Entry 8U26 (electron microscopy, 2.50 A resolution); this record covers chains A and R of the 6 polymer chains in the assembly.

== Chain A ==
Protein: Guanine nucleotide-binding protein G(s) subunit alpha isoforms short
Source organism: Homo sapiens
UniProtKB: P63092 (GNAS2_HUMAN); numbering as in UniProt; present here: 204-253, 264-394
Chain sequence (248 residues; each row starts with the number of its first residue; note: 141 numbers in that range are skipped by the numbering (no residue carries them; nothing is unmodelled there)):
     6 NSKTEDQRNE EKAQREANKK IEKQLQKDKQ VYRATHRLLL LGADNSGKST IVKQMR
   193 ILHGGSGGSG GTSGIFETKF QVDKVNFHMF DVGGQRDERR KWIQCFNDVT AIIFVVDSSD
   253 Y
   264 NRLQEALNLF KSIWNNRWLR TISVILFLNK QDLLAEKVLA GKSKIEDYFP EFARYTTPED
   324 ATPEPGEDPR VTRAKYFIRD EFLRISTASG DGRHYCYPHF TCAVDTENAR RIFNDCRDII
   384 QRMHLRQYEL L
Not modelled in the structure: 6-13, 193-205, 304-305, 322-327, 353-355
Differences from the reference sequence: expression tag (6-61, 193-203); conflict Asp249 (Ala in P63092), Asp252 (Ser in P63092), Ala372 (Ile in P63092), Ile375 (Val in P63092)

== Chain R ==
Protein: Substance-P receptor
Source organism: Homo sapiens
UniProtKB: P25103 (NK1R_HUMAN); numbering as in UniProt (aligned over 1-407)
Chain sequence (418 residues; row label = number of the first residue in the row; numbers below 1 keep their minus sign (Asp-10 is residue -10)):
   -10 DYKDDDDASI DMDNVLPVDS DLSPNISTNT SEPNQFVQPA WQIVLWAAAY TVIVVTSVVG
    50 NVVVMWIILA HKRMRTVTNY FLVNLAFAEA SMAAFNTVVN FTYAVHNEWY YGLFYCKFHN
   110 FFPIAAVFAS IYSMTAVAFD RYMAIIHPLQ PRLSATATKV VICVIWVLAL LLAFPQGYYS
   170 TTETMPSRVV CMIEWPEHPN KIYEKVYHIC VTVLIYFLPL LVIGYAYTVV GITLWASEIP
   230 GDSSDRYHEQ VSAKRKVVKM MIVVVCTFAI CWLPFHIFFL LPYINPDLYL KKFIQQVYLA
   290 IMWLAMSSTM YNPIIYCCLN DRFRLGFKHA FRCCPFISAG DYEGLEMKST RYLQTQGSVY
   350 KVSRLETTIS TVVGAHEEEP EDGPKATPSS LDLTSNCSSR SDSKTMTESF SFSSNVLS
Not modelled in the structure: -10 to 22, 225-238, 321-407
Disulfide bonds: Cys105-Cys180
Differences from the reference sequence: expression tag (-10 to 0)
UniProt features mapped onto this chain:
  - binding site (CP-96345): His197
  - lipidation: Cys322 (S-palmitoyl cysteine)
  - glycosylation (N-linked (GlcNAc...) asparagine): Asn14, Asn18
  - natural variant: Tyr192 (Y192H: Display properties similar to those of the wild-type receptor)

== Interface between chain A and chain R ==
Pairs across the interface - 24 pairs, chain A then chain R:
  Ala39(A) - Pro140(R)  hydrophobic
  His41(A) - Leu138(R)
  Phe376(A) - Leu138(R)  hydrophobic
  Arg380(A) - Ile135(R)
  Arg380(A) - Pro137(R)
  Arg380(A) - Leu138(R)
  Ile383(A) - Pro137(R)
  Ile383(A) - Leu138(R)  hydrophobic
  Gln384(A) - Ile134(R)
  Gln384(A) - Pro137(R)
  Arg385(A) - Gln239(R)
  His387(A) - Ala133(R)  hydrogen bond (side chain-backbone)
  His387(A) - Pro137(R)
  Leu388(A) - Ile134(R)  hydrophobic
  Tyr391(A) - Thr67(R)
  Tyr391(A) - Ala133(R)  hydrophobic
  Tyr391(A) - Arg141(R)  hydrogen bond
  Glu392(A) - Met63(R)
  Glu392(A) - Asn68(R)
  Glu392(A) - Asn309(R)
  Glu392(A) - Phe312(R)
  Leu393(A) - Arg130(R)
  Leu393(A) - Val246(R)
  Leu394(A) - Leu308(R)
Other interface residues (no listed pair), chain A (18 interface residues in all): Arg38, Val217, Phe219, Cys379, Gln390
Other interface residues (no listed pair), chain R (20 interface residues in all): Asp129, Thr222, Leu223, Lys243

== In short ==
The interface between chain A and chain R involves 18 residues on one side and 20 on the other; the contacts
include 2 hydrogen bonds. Polar pairs include His387(A)-Ala133(R) and Tyr391(A)-Arg141(R). UniProt lists
CP-96345-binding residue His197(R) on chain R.
Here chain A is Guanine nucleotide-binding protein G(s) subunit alpha isoforms short and chain R is
Substance-P receptor, both from Homo sapiens. Entry 8U26 (Gaussian Mixture Models based single particle
refinement - GPCR (Substance P bound to active human neurokinin ...) was determined by electron microscopy
together with 8U28 and 8U2C from the same study.
